PDB entry 4R64 | X-ray diffraction, 2.20 A resolution | chains A and P of the 4 polymer chains in the assembly

# Chain A
Protein: DNA polymerase beta
Organism: Homo sapiens
Notes: EC 2.7.7.7, 4.2.99.-
UniProt: P06746 (DPOLB_HUMAN); residue numbers follow UniProt; this construct covers 1-335
Sequence (335 residues; numbered 1 to 335; the number before each row is that of its first residue):
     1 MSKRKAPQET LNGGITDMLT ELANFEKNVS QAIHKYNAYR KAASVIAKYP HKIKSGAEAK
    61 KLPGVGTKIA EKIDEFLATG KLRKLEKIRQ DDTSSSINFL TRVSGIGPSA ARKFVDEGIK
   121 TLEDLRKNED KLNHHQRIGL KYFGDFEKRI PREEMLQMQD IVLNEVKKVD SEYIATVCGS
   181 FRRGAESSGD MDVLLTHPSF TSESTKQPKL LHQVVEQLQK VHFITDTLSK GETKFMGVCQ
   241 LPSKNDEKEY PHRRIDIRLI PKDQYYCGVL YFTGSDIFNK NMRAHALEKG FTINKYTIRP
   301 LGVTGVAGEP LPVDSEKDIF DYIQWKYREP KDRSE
Unresolved in the structure: 1-9
Differences from the reference sequence: engineered mutation Lys295 (Glu in P06746)
Swiss-Prot annotation at these positions:
  - region: Arg183 to Asp192 (DNA-binding)
  - active site: Lys72 (Nucleophile)
  - binding site (K(+)): Lys60, Leu62, Val65, Thr101, Val103, Ile106
  - binding site (Na(+)): Lys60, Leu62, Val65, Thr101, Val103, Ile106
  - binding site (dATP): Arg149, Ser180, Arg183, Gly189, Asp190
  - binding site (dCTP): Arg149, Ser180, Arg183, Gly189, Asp190
  - binding site (dGTP): Arg149, Ser180, Arg183, Gly189, Asp190, Asp192
  - binding site (dTTP): Arg149, Ser180, Arg183, Gly189, Asp190
  - binding site (Mg(2+)): Asp190, Asp192, Asp256
  - modified residue: Lys72 (N6-acetyllysine), Arg83 (Omega-N-methylarginine), Arg152 (Omega-N-methylarginine)
  - cross-link (Glycyl lysine isopeptide (Lys-Gly)): Lys41 (interchain with G-Cter in ubiquitin), Lys61 (interchain with G-Cter in ubiquitin), Lys81 (interchain with G-Cter in ubiquitin)
  - natural variant: Leu22 (L22P: Found in a gastric cancer sample; uncertain significance), Tyr39 (Y39C: Found in a gastric cancer sample; uncertain significance), Gly118 (G118V: Decreased DNA-directed DNA polymerase activity), Arg137 (R137Q: Decreased function in base-excision repair), Arg149 (R149I: Decreased DNA-directed DNA polymerase activity), Asp160 (D160N: Found in a gastric cancer sample; uncertain significance), Cys239 (C239R: Found in a gastric cancer sample; uncertain significance), Lys289 (K289M: Found in a colon cancer sample; uncertain significance), Asn294 (N294D: Found in a gastric cancer sample; uncertain significance), Lys295 (E295K: Found in a gastric cancer sample; uncertain significance; this construct carries the variant)
  - mutagenesis: Phe25 (F25W: No effect on 5'-dRP lyase activity. Decreased ssDNA binding), His34 (H34G: Decreased 5'-dRP lyase activity. Decreased ssDNA binding), Lys35 (K35A: Decreased 5'-dRP lyase activity. Decreased ssDNA binding. Loss of 5'-dRP lyase activity; when associated with A-68 and A-72. Decreased ssDNA binding; when associated with A-68 and A-72 ...), Tyr39 (Y39F: No effect on 5'-dRP lyase activity; Y39Q: Abolishes DNA polymerase and 5'-dRP lyase activity), Lys41 (K41R: Abolishes ubiquitination; when associated with R-61 and R-81), Lys60 (K60A: Decreased 5'-dRP lyase activity. Decreased ssDNA binding), Lys61 (K61R: Abolishes ubiquitination; when associated with R-41 and R-81), Lys68 (K68A: No effect on 5'-dRP lyase activity. Decreased ssDNA binding. Loss of 5'-dRP lyase activity; when associated with A-35 and A-72. Decreased ssDNA binding; when associated with A-35 and A-72 ...), Glu71 (E71Q: No effect on 5'-dRP lyase activity. No effect on structure shown by circular dichroism. No effect on ssDNA binding), Lys72 (K72A: Severely reduced 5'-dRP lyase activity. Does not affect ssDNA binding. Loss of 5'-dRP lyase activity; when associated with A-35 and A-68. Decreased ssDNA binding ...), Glu75 (E75A: Slightly decreased 5'-dRP lyase activity. Decreased ssDNA binding. No effect on structure shown by circular dichroism), Lys81 (K81R: Abolishes ubiquitination; when associated with R-41 and R-61), 5 further mutagenesis entries in UniProt
Ion coordination: Na+ site 1: Lys60, Leu62, Val65 (shared with 1 residue of chain D); Na+ site 2: Thr101, Val103, Ile106 (shared with DG9(P) of chain P)
From the paper describing this entry:
  - mutagenesis - D192E (10,000-fold), E295K, Y296A: decreased catalytic activity
  - mutagenesis - R258A: increased catalytic activity on dATP
  - mutagenesis - R258A (5-fold): decreased binding to incoming nucleotide
  - mutagenesis - R258A: decreased stability (proposed by the authors, not directly observed)
  - contacts within the chain: Asp192-Arg258 (salt bridge) (citing earlier work)
  - mutagenesis - D192A: abolished catalytic activity
  - catalytic residues: Asp190, Asp192 (citing earlier work)
  - mutagenesis - F272A: decreased catalytic activity on correct nucleotide

# Chain P
Molecule: 10-nt DNA strand
Notes: fragment: Primer Strand
Sequence (10 nucleotides; row label = number of the first residue in the row):
     1 GCTGATGCGC
Ion coordination: Na+: DG9 (shared with Thr101(A), Val103(A), Ile106(A) of chain A)

# Chain A / chain P interface
Residue-residue contacts (14):
  Val103(A) - DG9(P)  phosphate contact
  Ser104(A) - DG9(P)  phosphate contact
  Gly105(A) - DC8(P)  phosphate contact
  Gly105(A) - DG9(P)  hydrogen bond to the phosphate
  Ile106(A) - DG9(P)  phosphate contact
  Gly107(A) - DC8(P)  hydrogen bond to the phosphate
  Pro108(A) - DC8(P)  phosphate contact
  Ser109(A) - DG7(P)  phosphate contact
  Ser109(A) - DC8(P)  hydrogen bond to the phosphate
  Ala110(A) - DC8(P)  hydrogen bond to the phosphate
  His135(A) - DG9(P)  sugar contact
  Lys234(A) - DG9(P)  base contact
  Arg254(A) - DC10(P)  salt bridge to the phosphate
  Asp256(A) - DC10(P)  sugar contact
Interface residues without a listed pair, chain A (14 interface residues in all): Asp190, Met236

# Overview
14 residues of chain A face 4 of chain P across their interface; the contacts include 4 hydrogen bonds and 1
salt bridge. Polar pairs include Gly105(A)-DG9(P), Gly107(A)-DC8(P) and Ser109(A)-DC8(P). From the paper:
catalytic residues Asp190(A) and Asp192(A); D192E, E295K and Y296A of chain A reduce catalytic activity; 6
substitutions were tested in all.
Chain A is DNA polymerase beta (Homo sapiens) and chain P is a 10-nt DNA strand; the structure, Binary complex
crystal structure of E295K mutant of DNA polymerase Beta, was determined by X-ray diffraction together with
4R63, 4R65 and 4R66 from the same study.
